5JBB - chains E and S; structure by X-ray diffraction, 1.56 A resolution.

# Chain E
Molecule: Coagulation factor IX
Organism: Homo sapiens
Notes: EC 3.4.21.22
UniProt: P00740 (FA9_HUMAN); residues 88-145 here correspond to UniProt positions 134-191 (UniProt number = residue number + 46)
Chain sequence (58 residues; each row starts with the number of its first residue):
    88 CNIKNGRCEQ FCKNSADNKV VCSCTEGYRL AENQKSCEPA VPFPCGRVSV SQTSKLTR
Not modelled in the structure: 139-145
Disulfide bonds: Cys-88/Cys-99, Cys-95/Cys-109, Cys-111/Cys-124
Swiss-Prot annotation at these positions:
  - site: Arg-145 (Cleavage)

# Chain S
Molecule: Coagulation factor IX
Organism: Homo sapiens
Notes: EC 3.4.21.22
UniProt: P00740 (FA9_HUMAN); the construct lacks a stretch of the UniProt sequence and is renumbered around it, so the offset changes along the chain: 16-35 = UniProt 227-246; 37-60 = UniProt 247-270; 61-95 = UniProt 272-306; 96-129 = UniProt 309-342; 6 more segments
Chain sequence (235 residues; each row starts with the number of its first residue; note: 3 numbers in that range are skipped by the numbering (no residue carries them; nothing is unmodelled there); a row labelled like 95A-95B holds insertion residues (95A, then the next letters in order)):
    16 IVGGEDAKPG QFPWQVVLNG
    37 KVDAFCGGSI VNEKWIVTAA HCVE
   60A T
    61 GVKITVVAGE HNIEETEHTE QKRNVIRIIP HHNYN
95A-95B AA
    96 INTYNHDIAL LELDEPLVLN SYVTPICIAD KEYT
129A-129B NI
   130 FLKFGSGYVS GWGRVF
   147 HKGRSALVLQ YLRVPLVDRA TCLRSTKFTI TNNMFCAG
  184A F
   185 HEGG
  188A R
   189 DSCQGDSGGP HVTEVEGTSF LTGIVSWGE
   219 ECA
  221A M
   222 KGKYGIYTKV SRYVNWIKEK TKLT
Sequence notes: engineered mutation Ile-16 (Val227 in P00740), Thr-98 (Lys311 in P00740), Thr-177 (Tyr391 in P00740), Val-213 (Ile429 in P00740)
Disulfide bonds: Cys-42/Cys-58, Cys-168/Cys-182, Cys-191/Cys-220
Covalent attachments: EGR-chloromethylketone (0GJ) linked to His-57, Ser-195
Ion coordination: Ca2+: Glu-70, Asn-72, Glu-75, Glu-77, Glu-80
Residues lining bound ligands: EGR-chloromethylketone (0GJ; L-alpha-glutamyl-N-{(1S)-4-{[amino(iminio)methyl]amino}-1-[(1S)-2-chloro-1-hydroxyethyl]butyl}glycinamide): Cys-42, Tyr-99, Asp-189, Ser-190, Cys-191, Gln-192, Gly-193, Asp-194, Val-213, Ser-214, Trp-215, Gly-216, Glu-217, Glu-219, Cys-220, Gly-226
Swiss-Prot annotation at these positions:
  - active site (Charge relay system): His-57, Asp-102, Ser-195
  - binding site (Ca(2+)): Glu-70, Asn-72, Glu-75, Glu-77, Glu-80

# Interface between chain E and chain S
Residue-residue contacts - 35 pairs, chain E then chain S:
  Asn-92(E) / Tyr-128(S)  hydrogen bond
  Glu-96(E) / Glu-204(S)
  Gln-97(E) / Tyr-128(S)
  Phe-98(E) / Ala-124(S)  hydrophobic
  Phe-98(E) / Tyr-128(S)  hydrophobic
  Phe-98(E) / Phe-208(S)  hydrophobic
  Cys-99(E) / Tyr-128(S)  hydrogen bond (backbone-side chain)
  Thr-112(E) / Cys-122(S)
  Tyr-115(E) / Thr-206(S)
  Phe-130(E) / Leu-114(S)
  Phe-130(E) / Asn-115(S)
  Phe-130(E) / Ser-116(S)
  Pro-131(E) / Thr-119(S)
  Cys-132(E) / Pro-120(S)
  Cys-132(E) / Ile-121(S)
  Cys-132(E) / Cys-122(S)  disulfide
  Cys-132(E) / Thr-206(S)
  Gly-133(E) / Trp-29(S)
  Gly-133(E) / Pro-120(S)  hydrogen bond (backbone-backbone)
  Gly-133(E) / Cys-122(S)
  Gly-133(E) / Gly-205(S)
  Gly-133(E) / Thr-206(S)
  Gly-133(E) / Ser-207(S)  hydrogen bond (backbone-backbone)
  Arg-134(E) / Pro-28(S)
  Arg-134(E) / Trp-29(S)
  Arg-134(E) / Thr-119(S)
  Arg-134(E) / Gly-205(S)
  Arg-134(E) / Thr-206(S)  hydrogen bond
  Val-135(E) / Gly-25(S)
  Val-135(E) / Gln-26(S)
  Ser-136(E) / Ser-116(S)  hydrogen bond
  Val-137(E) / Pro-24(S)
  Val-137(E) / Gly-25(S)
  Val-137(E) / Ser-116(S)
  Val-137(E) / Tyr-117(S)  hydrophobic
Interface residues without a listed pair, chain S (23 interface residues in all): Ile-123, Phe-130, Val-203
Disulfides between the chains: Cys-132(E)/Cys-122(S)

# Summary
15 residues of chain E and 23 residues of chain S are in contact, with 1 disulfide bond and 6 hydrogen bonds.
Polar contacts include Asn-92(E)/Tyr-128(S), Cys-99(E)/Tyr-128(S) and Arg-134(E)/Thr-206(S).
EGR-chloromethylketone is covalently linked to Ser-195(S).
Chain E is Coagulation factor IX and chain S is Coagulation factor IX, both from Homo sapiens; the structure,
Crystal structure of factor IXa variant V16I K98T Y177T I213V in complex with EGR-chloromethylketone, was
determined by X-ray diffraction together with 5JB8, 5JB9, 5JBA and 5JBC from the same study.
